Entry 8H3D (electron microscopy, 3.27 A resolution); this record covers chains B and C of the 3 polymer chains in the assembly.

== Chain B (and C) ==
Protein: Spike glycoprotein, Fibritin
Organism: Severe acute respiratory syndrome coronavirus 2
Notes: fragment: SARS-CoV-2 spike protein; chain C of this document is another copy of the same molecule, construct and numbering; everything in this record applies to it too
UniProtKB: chimeric construct of P0DTC2, P10104: residues 1-1211 from P0DTC2 (SPIKE_SARS2) positions 1-1211 (same numbers); residues 1226-1253 from P10104 positions 458-485 (UniProt number = residue number - 768)
Amino-acid sequence (1276 residues; row label = number of the first residue in the row):
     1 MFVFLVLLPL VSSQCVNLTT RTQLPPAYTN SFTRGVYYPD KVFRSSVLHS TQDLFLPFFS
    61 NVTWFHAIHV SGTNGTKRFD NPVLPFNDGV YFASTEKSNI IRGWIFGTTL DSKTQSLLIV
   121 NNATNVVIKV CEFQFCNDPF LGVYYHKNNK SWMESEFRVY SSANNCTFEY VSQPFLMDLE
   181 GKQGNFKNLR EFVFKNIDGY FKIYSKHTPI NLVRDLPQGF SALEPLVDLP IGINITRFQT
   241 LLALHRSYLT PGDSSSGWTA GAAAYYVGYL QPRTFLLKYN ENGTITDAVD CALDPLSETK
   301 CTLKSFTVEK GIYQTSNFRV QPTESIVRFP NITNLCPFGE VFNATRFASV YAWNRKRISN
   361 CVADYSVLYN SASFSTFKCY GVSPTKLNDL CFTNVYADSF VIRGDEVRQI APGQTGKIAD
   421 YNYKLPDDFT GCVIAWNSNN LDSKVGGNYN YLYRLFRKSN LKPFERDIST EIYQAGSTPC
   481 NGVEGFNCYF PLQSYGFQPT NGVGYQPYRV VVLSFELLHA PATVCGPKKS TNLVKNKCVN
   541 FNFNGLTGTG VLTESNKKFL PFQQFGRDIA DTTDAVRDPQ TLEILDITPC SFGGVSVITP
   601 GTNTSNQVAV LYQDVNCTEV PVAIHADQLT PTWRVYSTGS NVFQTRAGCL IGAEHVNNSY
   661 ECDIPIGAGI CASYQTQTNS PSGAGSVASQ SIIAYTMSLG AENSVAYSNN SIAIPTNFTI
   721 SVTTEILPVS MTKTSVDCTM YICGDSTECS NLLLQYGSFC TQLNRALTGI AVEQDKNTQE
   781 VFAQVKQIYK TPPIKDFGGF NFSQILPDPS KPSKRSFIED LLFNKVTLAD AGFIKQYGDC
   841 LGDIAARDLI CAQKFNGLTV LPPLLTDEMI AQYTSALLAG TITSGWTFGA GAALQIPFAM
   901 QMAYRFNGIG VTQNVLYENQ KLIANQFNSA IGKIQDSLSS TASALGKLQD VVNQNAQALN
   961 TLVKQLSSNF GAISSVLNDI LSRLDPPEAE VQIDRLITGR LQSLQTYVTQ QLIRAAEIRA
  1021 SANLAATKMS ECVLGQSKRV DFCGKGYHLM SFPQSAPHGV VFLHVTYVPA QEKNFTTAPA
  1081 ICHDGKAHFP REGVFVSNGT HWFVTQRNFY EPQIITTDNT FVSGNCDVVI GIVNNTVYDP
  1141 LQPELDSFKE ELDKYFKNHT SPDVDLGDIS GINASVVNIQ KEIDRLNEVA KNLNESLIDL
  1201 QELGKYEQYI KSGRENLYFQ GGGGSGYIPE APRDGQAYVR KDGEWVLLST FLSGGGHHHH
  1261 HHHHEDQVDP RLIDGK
Disordered / not traced: 1-26, 71-75, 146-150, 182-185, 210-214, 250-263, 627-638, 677-689, 830-848, 1145-1276 (chain C: 1-26, 68-80, 146-150, 250-262, 623-638, 676-688, 830-848, 1145-1276)
Sequence notes: engineered mutation Ser682 (Arg in P0DTC2), Gly683 (Arg in P0DTC2), Gly685 (Arg in P0DTC2), Pro986 (Lys in P0DTC2), Pro987 (Val in P0DTC2), Leu1247 (Phe479 in P10104); linker (1212-1225); expression tag (1254-1276)
Disulfide bonds: Cys131-Cys166, Cys291-Cys301, Cys336-Cys361, Cys379-Cys432, Cys391-Cys525, Cys480-Cys488, Cys538-Cys590, Cys617-Cys649, Cys662-Cys671, Cys738-Cys760, Cys743-Cys749, Cys1032-Cys1043, Cys1082-Cys1126
Glycans and other covalent adducts: N-acetylglucosamine (NAG) linked to Asn61, Asn331, Asn343, Asn603, Asn657
Curated features (UniProtKB/Swiss-Prot):
  - region: Asn280 to Cys301 (Putative superantigen), Arg403 to Asp405 (Integrin-binding motif), Asn448 to Phe456 (Immunodominant HLA epitope recognized by the CD8+), Pro681, Ala684 (Putative superantigen), Ser816 to Tyr837 (Fusion peptide 1), Lys835 to Phe855 (Fusion peptide 2), Asp1163 to Glu1202 (Heptad repeat 2)
  - site: Arg815, Ser816 (Cleavage)
  - glycosylation: Asn17 (N-linked (GlcNAc...) (complex) asparagine), Asn61 (N-linked (GlcNAc...) (hybrid) asparagine), Asn74 (N-linked (GlcNAc...) (complex) asparagine), Asn122 (N-linked (GlcNAc...) (hybrid) asparagine), Asn149 (N-linked (GlcNAc...) (complex) asparagine), Asn165 (N-linked (GlcNAc...) (complex) asparagine), Asn234 (N-linked (GlcNAc...) (high mannose) asparagine), Asn282 (N-linked (GlcNAc...) (complex) asparagine), Thr323 (O-linked (GalNAc) threonine), Ser325 (O-linked (HexNAc...) serine), Asn331 (N-linked (GlcNAc...) (complex) asparagine), Asn343 (N-linked (GlcNAc...) (complex) asparagine), Asn603 (N-linked (GlcNAc...) (hybrid) asparagine), Asn616 (N-linked (GlcNAc...) (complex) asparagine), Asn657 (N-linked (GlcNAc...) (complex) asparagine), Thr676 (O-linked (GlcNAc...) threonine), Thr678 (O-linked (GlcNAc...) threonine), Asn709 (N-linked (GlcNAc...) (high mannose) asparagine), Asn717 (N-linked (GlcNAc...) (hybrid) asparagine), Asn801 (N-linked (GlcNAc...) (hybrid) asparagine) and 6 more in UniProt

== Interface between chain B and chain C ==
Contacting residue pairs - 82 pairs, chain B then chain C:
  Asn317(B) with Asp737(C)
  Arg319(B) with Met740(C)
  Arg355(B) with Pro230(C)
  Gly381(B) with Arg983(C), hydrogen bond (backbone-side chain)
  Ser383(B) with Arg983(C), hydrogen bond (backbone-backbone); Leu984(C)
  Thr385(B) with Asp985(C)
  Lys386(B) with Ser982(C); Leu984(C), hydrogen bond (side chain-backbone)
  Asn394(B) with Tyr200(C), hydrogen bond
  Glu465(B) with Gly232(C); Asn234(C)
  Leu517(B) with Arg983(C)
  Thr547(B) with Asn978(C), hydrogen bond (backbone-side chain)
  Lys558(B) with Phe43(C)
  Phe559(B) with Phe43(C), hydrophobic
  Leu560(B) with Glu224(C)
  Phe562(B) with Asp40(C); Lys41(C)
  Gln563(B) with Lys41(C); Phe43(C)
  Gln564(B) with Lys41(C)
  Phe565(B) with Val42(C); Phe43(C), hydrogen bond (backbone-backbone)
  Gly566(B) with Phe43(C)
  Arg567(B) with Phe43(C)
  Ile569(B) with Lys964(C)
  Asp571(B) with Leu966(C); Ser967(C); Ser975(C), hydrogen bond; Val976(C)
  Thr588(B) with Phe855(C)
  Phe592(B) with Lys854(C)
  Ala668(B) with Pro863(C), hydrogen bond (backbone-backbone); Leu864(C)
  Gly669(B) with Leu864(C), hydrogen bond (backbone-backbone)
  Met697(B) with Met869(C), hydrophobic
  Leu699(B) with Gln872(C); Tyr873(C), hydrophobic
  Ala701(B) with Gln787(C); Ile788(C), hydrogen bond (backbone-backbone)
  Glu702(B) with Ile788(C); Lys790(C), salt bridge
  Asn703(B) with Gln787(C), hydrogen bond; Ile788(C), hydrogen bond (backbone-backbone); Tyr789(C); Lys790(C)
  Val705(B) with Thr883(C); Ala893(C), hydrophobic
  Ala706(B) with Gln895(C)
  Tyr707(B) with Pro792(C), hydrophobic; Asp796(C); Phe797(C); Thr883(C); Ile896(C); Phe898(C), hydrogen bond (side chain-backbone)
  Asn709(B) with Pro897(C)
  Ser711(B) with Gln895(C); Pro897(C)
  Ile712(B) with Gln895(C); Ile896(C), hydrophobic
  Ala713(B) with Gln895(C)
  Gln957(B) with Arg765(C)
  Gln965(B) with Tyr756(C); Gly757(C); Ser758(C)
  Ser968(B) with Gly757(C)
  Asn969(B) with Gln755(C)
  Phe970(B) with Gln755(C)
  Gln1010(B) with Leu1012(C)
  Ile1013(B) with Ile1013(C), hydrophobic
  Arg1039(B) with Glu1031(C), salt bridge; Arg1039(C)
  Val1040(B) with Ser1030(C)
  Glu1072(B) with Ala892(C); Leu894(C)
  Thr1077(B) with Met900(C)
  Phe1089(B) with Tyr917(C), hydrophobic
  Val1094(B) with Tyr904(C)
  Arg1107(B) with Tyr904(C)
  Ser1123(B) with Asn914(C), hydrogen bond; Glu918(C)
Interface residues without a listed pair, chain B (82 interface residues in all): Val382, Leu390, Arg408, Ser469, His519, Lys557, Ala570, Pro589, Asp614, Arg646, Ala647, Pro665, Gly667, Gly700, Ser704, Ser708, Pro715, Gly971, Gln1002, Thr1006, Glu1017, Asp1041, Lys1045, Gly1046, Pro1069, Asn1074, Pro1079, Val1128, Ile1130
Interface residues without a listed pair, chain C (80 interface residues in all): Tyr38, Arg44, Lys113, Thr167, Ile233, Ser375, Phe759, Gln762, Lys786, Ala852, Pro862, Leu865, Ser884, Gly889, Ala890, Asn907, Gln913, Gln920, Val963, Leu981, Arg1019, Leu1034

== Summary ==
82 residues of chain B face 80 of chain C across their interface; the contacts include 14 hydrogen bonds and 2
salt bridges. Among the polar pairs are Glu702(B)-Lys790(C), Arg1039(B)-Glu1031(C) and Gly381(B)-Arg983(C).
N-acetylglucosamine is covalently linked to Asn61(B), Asn331(B), Asn343(B), Asn603(B) and Asn657(B).
Chain B and chain C are both Spike glycoprotein, Fibritin (Severe acute respiratory syndrome coronavirus 2);
the structure, Structure of apo SARS-CoV-2 spike protein with one RBD up, was determined by electron
microscopy, deposited together with 8H3E.
